Entry 2UUC (X-ray diffraction, 3.10 A resolution); this record covers chains A and H of the 23 polymer chains in the assembly.

== Chain A ==
Molecule: 16S Ribosomal RNA
From: Thermus thermophilus
Sequence (1522 nucleotides; each row starts with the number of its first residue; note: 44 numbers in that range are skipped by the numbering (no residue carries them; nothing is unmodelled there); a row labelled like 189A-189L holds insertion residues (189A, then the next letters in order); numbering starts at 0):
     0 UUUGUUGGAGAGUUUGAUCCUGGCUCAGGGUGAACGCUGGCGGCGUGCCU
    50 AAGACAUGCAAGUCGUGCGGGCCG
    76 CGGGGUUUU
    88 ACUCCG
    96 UGGUCAGCGGCGGACGGGUGAGUAACGCGUGGGU
  129A G
   130 ACCUACCCGGAAGAGGGGGACAACCCGGGGAAACUCGGGCUAAUCCCCCA
   180 UGUGGACCCG
189A-189L CCCCUUGGGGUG
   190 UGUCCAAAGGGCUUU
   216 GCCCGCUUCCGGAUGGGCCCGCGUCCCAUCAGCUAGUUGGUGGGGUAAUG
   266 GCCCACCAAGGCGACGACGGGUAGCCGGUCUGAGAGGAUGGCCGGCCACA
   316 GGGGCACUGAGACACGGGCCCCACUCCUACGGGAGGCAGCAGUUAGGAAU
   366 CUUCCGCAAUGGGCGCAAGCCUGACGGAGCGACGCCGCUUGGAGGAAGAA
   416 GCCCUUCGGGGUGUAAACUCCUGA
   441 ACCCGGGACGAAACCCCC
   460 GA
   470 CGAGGGGA
   479 CUGACGGUACCGGGGUAA
   498 UAGCGCCGGCCAACUCCGUGCCAGCAGCCGCGGUAAUACGGAGGGCGCGA
   548 GCGUUACCCGGAUUCACUGGGCGUAAAGGGCGUGUAGGCGGCCUGGGGCG
   598 UCCCAUGUGAAAGACCACGGCUCAACCGUGGGGGAGCGUGGGAUACGCUC
   648 AGGCUAGACGGUGGGAGAGGGUGGUGGAAUUCCCGGAGUAGCGGUGAAAU
   698 GCGCAGAUACCGGGAGGAACGCCGAUGGCGAAGGCAGCCACCUGGUCCAC
   748 CCGUGACGCUGAGGCGCGAAAGCGUGGGGAGCAAACCGGAUUAGAUACCC
   798 GGGUAGUCCACGCCCUAAACGAUGCGCGCUAGGUCUCUGGGUCU
   848 CCUGGGGGCCGAAGCUAACGCGUUAAGCGCGCCGCCUGGGGAGUACGGCC
   898 GCAAGGCUGAAACUCAAAGGAAUUGACGGGGGCCCGCACAAGCGGUGGAG
   948 CAUGUGGUUUAAUUCGAAGCAACGCGAAGAACCUUACCAGGCCUUGACAU
   998 GCUA
 1001A G
  1002 GGAACCCGGGUGAAAGCCUGGGGUGCCCC
1030A-1030D GCGA
  1031 GGGGAGCCCUAGCACAGGUGCUGCAUGGCCGUCGUCAGCUCGUGCCGUGA
  1081 GGUGUUGGGUUAAGUCCCGCAACGAGCGCAACCCCCGCCGUUAGUUGCCA
  1131 GCGGUUCGGCCGGGCACUCUAACGGGACUGCCCGCG
  1168 AAAGCGGGAGGAAGGAGGGGACGACGUCUGGUCAGCAUGGCCCUUACGGC
  1218 CUGGGCGACACACGUGCUACAAUGCCCACUACAAAGCGAUGCCACCCGGC
  1268 AACGGGGAGCUAAUCGCAAAAAGGUGGGCCCAGUUCGGAUUGGGGUCUGC
  1318 AACCCGACCCCAUGAAGCCGGAAUCGCUAGUAAUCGCGGAUCAGCC
 1363A A
  1364 UGCCGCGGUGAAUACGUUCCCGGGCCUUGUACACACCGCCCGUCACGCCA
  1414 UGGGAGCGGGCUCUACCCGAAGUCGCCGG
1442A-1442B GA
  1443 GCCUA
  1452 C
  1456 GGGCAGGCGCCGAGGGUAGGGCCCGUGACUGGGGCGAAGUCGUAACAAGG
  1506 UAGCUGUACCGGAAGGUGCGGCUGGAUCACCUCCUUUCU
Disordered / not traced: 0-4, 1534-1538
Metal / ion sites: Mg2+ site 1: U12, G21, G22; Mg2+ site 2: U12, C526, A914; K+ site 1 near U14 (its only coordinating residue here); Mg2+ site 3 near G21 (its only coordinating residue here); Mg2+ site 4: U37, G38; Mg2+ site 5 near C48 (its only coordinating residue here); Mg2+ site 6: C48, G115; Mg2+ site 7 near A53 (its only coordinating residue here); Mg2+ site 8: C58, U387, G388; Mg2+ site 9: A59, U387; Mg2+ site 10: G61, U62, G105; Mg2+ site 11: G107, G326; 105 more Mg2+ sites not listed; 44 more K+ sites not listed
Ligand contacts: paromomycin (PAR): G1405, U1406, C1407, A1408, C1409, C1490, G1491, A1492, A1493, G1494, U1495, C1496

== Chain H ==
Molecule: 30S ribosomal protein S8
From: Thermus thermophilus
UniProt: Q5SHQ2 (RS8_THET8); residues 1-138 here = UniProt positions 1-138
Chain sequence (138 residues; each row starts with the number of its first residue):
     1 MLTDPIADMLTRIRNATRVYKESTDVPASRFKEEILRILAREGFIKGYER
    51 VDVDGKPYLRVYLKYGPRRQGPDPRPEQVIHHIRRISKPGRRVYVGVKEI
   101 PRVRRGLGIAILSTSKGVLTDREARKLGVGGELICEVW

== Interface between chain A and chain H ==
Residue-residue contacts - 79 pairs, chain A then chain H:
  C564(A) with Arg91(H), hydrogen bond to the sugar
  C586(A) with Pro89(H), phosphate contact; Gly90(H), sugar contact
  G587(A) with Met1(H), base contact; Thr3(H), sugar contact; Pro89(H), phosphate contact; Arg92(H), salt bridge to the phosphate
  G588(A) with Met1(H), sugar contact; Leu2(H), sugar contact; Pro5(H), phosphate contact
  C589(A) with Pro5(H), phosphate contact; Ala28(H), phosphate contact; Ser29(H), phosphate contact; Lys32(H), salt bridge to the phosphate
  C590(A) with Ser29(H), phosphate contact; Arg30(H), hydrogen bond to the phosphate
  U591(A) with Arg30(H), salt bridge to the phosphate
  G597(A) with Tyr94(H), hydrogen bond to the base
  U598(A) with Tyr94(H), sugar contact
  C599(A) with Val95(H), sugar contact; Gly96(H), phosphate contact; Val97(H), phosphate contact; Val129(H), sugar contact; Gly130(H), hydrogen bond to the sugar; Gly131(H), sugar contact
  C600(A) with Gly96(H), phosphate contact; Val97(H), hydrogen bond to the phosphate; Gly128(H), sugar contact; Val129(H), sugar contact
  A632(A) with Lys98(H), phosphate contact
  A640(A) with Ser115(H), hydrogen bond to the sugar
  U641(A) with Ser115(H), sugar contact
  A642(A) with Phe31(H), sugar contact; Ser113(H), hydrogen bond to the base; Thr114(H), base contact; Ser115(H), base contact; Gly117(H), sugar contact; Val118(H), sugar contact
  C643(A) with Phe31(H), sugar contact; Arg92(H), hydrogen bond to the sugar; Ser113(H), hydrogen bond to the sugar; Glu132(H), hydrogen bond to the sugar
  G644(A) with Arg92(H), sugar contact
  U652(A) with Lys56(H), hydrogen bond to the phosphate
  A653(A) with Lys56(H), salt bridge to the phosphate; Pro57(H), base contact
  G654(A) with Met1(H), hydrogen bond to the sugar
  A753(A) with Met1(H), base contact
  G823(A) with Thr3(H), base contact
  C824(A) with Met1(H), hydrogen bond to the sugar
  G825(A) with Leu2(H), sugar contact; Asp8(H), hydrogen bond to the sugar; Thr11(H), base contact; Arg12(H), hydrogen bond to the sugar; Asn15(H), base contact
  C826(A) with Arg12(H), sugar contact; Asn15(H), hydrogen bond to the sugar
  U827(A) with Asn15(H), sugar contact; Val19(H), sugar contact
  A828(A) with Lys21(H), salt bridge to the phosphate
  A860(A) with Arg18(H), sugar contact; Arg75(H), hydrogen bond to the phosphate
  G861(A) with Arg75(H), salt bridge to the phosphate
  G874(A) with Asn15(H), base contact
  C875(A) with Thr11(H), base contact; Arg14(H), hydrogen bond to the sugar; Asn15(H), hydrogen bond to the base
  G876(A) with Ala7(H), sugar contact; Thr11(H), hydrogen bond to the sugar; Arg14(H), salt bridge to the phosphate
  C877(A) with Thr3(H), hydrogen bond to the base; Asp4(H), sugar contact; Ala7(H), sugar contact; Lys88(H), salt bridge to the phosphate; Pro89(H), phosphate contact
  G878(A) with Thr3(H), sugar contact; Lys88(H), phosphate contact; Pro89(H), phosphate contact; Gly90(H), phosphate contact
Interface residues without a listed pair, chain A (37 interface residues in all): G755, A859, C879
Interface residues without a listed pair, chain H (43 interface residues in all): Lys116

== Summary ==
The interface between chain A and chain H involves 37 residues on one side and 43 on the other; the contacts
include 21 hydrogen bonds and 8 salt bridges. Polar pairs include G597(A)-Tyr94(H), A642(A)-Ser113(H) and
C875(A)-Asn15(H). Ligands of chain A: paromomycin.
Here chain A is 16S Ribosomal RNA and chain H is 30S ribosomal protein S8, both from Thermus thermophilus.
Entry 2UUC (Structure of the Thermus thermophilus 30S ribosomal subunit complexed with a Valine-ASL with cmo5U
in position ...) was determined by X-ray diffraction (same publication as 2UU9, 2UUA and 2UUB).
